2ZU0 - chains A and B of the 4 polymer chains in the assembly; structure by X-ray diffraction, 2.20 A resolution.

== Chain A (and B) ==
Molecule: Protein sufD
Organism: Escherichia coli
Notes: chain B of this document is another copy of the same molecule, construct and numbering; everything in this record applies to it too
UniProtKB: P77689 (SUFD_ECOLI); residues 1-423 here = UniProt positions 1-423
Sequence (423 residues; each row starts with the number of its first residue):
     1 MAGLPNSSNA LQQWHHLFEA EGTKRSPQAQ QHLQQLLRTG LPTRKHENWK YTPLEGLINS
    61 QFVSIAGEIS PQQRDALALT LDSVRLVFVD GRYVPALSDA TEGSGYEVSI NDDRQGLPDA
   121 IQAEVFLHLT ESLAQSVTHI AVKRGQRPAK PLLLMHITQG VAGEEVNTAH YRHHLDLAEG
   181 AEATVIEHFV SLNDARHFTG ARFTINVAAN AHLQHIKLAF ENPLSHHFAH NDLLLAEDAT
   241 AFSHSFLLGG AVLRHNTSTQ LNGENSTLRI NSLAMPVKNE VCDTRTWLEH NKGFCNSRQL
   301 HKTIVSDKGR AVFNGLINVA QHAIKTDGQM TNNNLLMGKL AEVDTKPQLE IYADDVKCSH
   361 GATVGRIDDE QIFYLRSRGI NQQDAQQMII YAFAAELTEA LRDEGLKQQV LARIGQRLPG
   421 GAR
Unresolved in the structure: 1-7 (chain B: 1-8, 423)
From the paper describing this entry:
  - mutagenesis - H290A, P347G, C358S: unchanged growth
  - mutagenesis - H360C, H360S: abolished growth
  - mutagenesis - H360C, H360S: unchanged stability
  - self-association interface (contacts with another copy of this molecule): Pro347, His360

== Chain A / chain B interface ==
Pairs across the interface (74; chain A residue first):
  Glu47(A) with Glu47(B); Lys346(B), salt bridge
  Lys50(A) with Glu350(B), salt bridge
  Tyr51(A) with Glu350(B), hydrogen bond
  Gln321(A) with Lys339(B); Leu340(B)
  Leu336(A) with Ala353(B); Asp354(B)
  Gly338(A) with Asp354(B)
  Lys339(A) with Gln321(B); Asp354(B)
  Leu340(A) with Gln321(B)
  Ala341(A) with Tyr352(B)
  Glu342(A) with Ile351(B); Tyr352(B)
  Val343(A) with Leu349(B); Glu350(B); Ile351(B), hydrogen bond (backbone-backbone)
  Asp344(A) with Leu349(B); Glu350(B); Tyr352(B), hydrogen bond
  Thr345(A) with Gln348(B); Leu349(B), hydrogen bond (backbone-backbone)
  Lys346(A) with Glu47(B), salt bridge; Gln348(B)
  Pro347(A) with Lys346(B); Pro347(B); His360(B)
  Gln348(A) with Tyr51(B), hydrogen bond; Thr345(B); Lys346(B)
  Leu349(A) with Val343(B); Asp344(B); Thr345(B), hydrogen bond (backbone-backbone)
  Glu350(A) with Lys50(B), salt bridge; Tyr51(B), hydrogen bond; Val343(B); Asp344(B)
  Ile351(A) with Glu342(B); Val343(B), hydrogen bond (backbone-backbone); Val364(B), hydrophobic
  Tyr352(A) with Ala341(B); Glu342(B); Asp344(B), hydrogen bond
  Ala353(A) with Leu336(B)
  Asp354(A) with Leu336(B); Met337(B); Gly338(B); Lys339(B); Gly365(B); Arg366(B), salt bridge
  Asp355(A) with Arg366(B), salt bridge
  Val356(A) with Val364(B); Gly365(B); Arg366(B)
  Lys357(A) with Val364(B)
  Cys358(A) with Thr363(B); Val364(B), hydrogen bond (backbone-backbone)
  Ser359(A) with Ala362(B)
  His360(A) with His360(B), hydrogen bond; Gly361(B); Ala362(B), hydrogen bond (backbone-backbone)
  Gly361(A) with His360(B)
  Ala362(A) with Ser359(B); His360(B), hydrogen bond (backbone-backbone)
  Thr363(A) with Cys358(B)
  Val364(A) with Ile351(B), hydrophobic; Val356(B); Lys357(B); Cys358(B), hydrogen bond (backbone-backbone)
  Gly365(A) with Asp354(B); Val356(B)
  Arg366(A) with Asp354(B), salt bridge; Asp355(B)
Interface residues without a listed pair, chain A (35 interface residues in all): Met337
Interface residues without a listed pair, chain B (36 interface residues in all): His322

== In short ==
Chain A and chain B form an interface of 35 and 36 residues respectively; the contacts include 14 hydrogen
bonds and 7 salt bridges. Polar pairs include Glu47(A)-Lys346(B), Lys50(A)-Glu350(B) and Asp354(A)-Arg366(B).
The paper reports that H360C and H360S of chain A abolish growth; a self-association interface involving
Pro347(A) and His360(A); 5 substitutions were tested in all.
Chain A and chain B are both Protein sufD (Escherichia coli); the structure, Crystal structure of SufC-SufD
complex involved in the iron-sulfur cluster biosynthesis, was determined by X-ray diffraction.
